5T4Q - chains A and D of the 22 polymer chains in the assembly; structure by electron microscopy, 8.53 A resolution (very low resolution: no residue pairs are listed; an interface is given only as per-side residue counts).

== Chain A ==
Protein: ATP synthase subunit alpha
Organism: Escherichia coli
Notes: EC 3.6.3.14
UniProtKB: B7MGF4 (ATPA_ECO45); numbering as in UniProt (aligned over 1-513)
Sequence (513 residues; each row starts with the number of its first residue):
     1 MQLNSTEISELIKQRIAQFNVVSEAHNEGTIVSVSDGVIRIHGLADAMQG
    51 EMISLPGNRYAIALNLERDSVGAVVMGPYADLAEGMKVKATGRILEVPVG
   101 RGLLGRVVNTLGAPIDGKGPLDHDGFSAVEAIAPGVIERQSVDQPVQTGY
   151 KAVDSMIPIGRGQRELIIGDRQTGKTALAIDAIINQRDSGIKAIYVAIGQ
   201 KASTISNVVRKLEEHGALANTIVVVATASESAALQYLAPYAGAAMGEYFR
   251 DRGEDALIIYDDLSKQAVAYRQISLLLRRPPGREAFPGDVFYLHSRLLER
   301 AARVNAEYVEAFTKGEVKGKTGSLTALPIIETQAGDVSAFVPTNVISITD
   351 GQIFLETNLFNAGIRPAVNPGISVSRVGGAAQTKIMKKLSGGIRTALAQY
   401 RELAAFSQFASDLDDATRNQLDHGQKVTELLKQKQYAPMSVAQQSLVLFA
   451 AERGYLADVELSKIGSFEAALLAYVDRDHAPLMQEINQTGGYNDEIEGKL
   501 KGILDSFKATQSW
Disordered / not traced: 512-513
Construct notes: conflict Ala47 (Cys in B7MGF4), Ala90 (Cys in B7MGF4), Ala193 (Cys in B7MGF4), Ala243 (Cys in B7MGF4), Asn419 (Lys in B7MGF4)
Residues lining bound ligands: ATP (adenosine-5'-triphosphate): Asp170, Arg171, Gln172, Lys175, Thr176, Ala177, Asp181, Arg365, Gln433, Lys434, Gln435
UniProt features mapped onto this chain:
  - binding site (ATP): Gly169 to Thr176
  - site: Ser373 (Required for activity)

== Chain D ==
Protein: ATP synthase subunit beta
Organism: Escherichia coli
Notes: EC 3.6.3.14
UniProtKB: B7MGF2 (ATPB_ECO45); residues 0-459 here correspond to UniProt positions 1-460 (UniProt number = residue number + 1)
Sequence (471 residues; each row starts with the number of its first residue; numbers below 1 keep their minus sign (Met-11 is residue -11)):
   -11 MRGSHHHHHHGMATGKIVQVIGAVVDVEFPQDAVPRVYDALEVQNGNERL
    39 VLEVQQQLGGGIVRTIAMGSSDGLRRGLDVKDLEHPIEVPVGKATLGRIM
    89 NVLGEPVDMKGEIGEEERWAIHRAAPSYEELSNSQELLETGIKVIDLMAP
   139 FAKGGKVGLFGGAGVGKTVNMMELIRNIAIEHSGYSVFAGVGERTREGND
   189 FYHEMTDSNVIDKVSLVYGQMNEPPGNRLRVALTGLTMAEKFRDEGRDVL
   239 LFVDNIYRYTLAGTEVSALLGRMPSAVGYQPTLAEEMGVLQERITSTKTG
   289 SITSVQAVYVPADDLTDPSPATTFAHLDATVVLSRQIASLGIYPAVDPLD
   339 STSRQLDPLVVGQEHYDTARGVQSILQRYQELKDIIAILGMDELSEEDKL
   389 VVARARKIQRFLSQPFFVAEVFTGSPGKYVSLKDTIRGFKGIMEGEYDHL
   439 PEQAFYMVGSIEEAVEKAKKL
Disordered / not traced: -11 to -7
Construct notes: expression tag (-11 to -1); conflict Ala137 (Cys138 in B7MGF2)
Residues lining bound ligands: ADP (adenosine-5'-diphosphate): Ala151, Gly152, Val153, Gly154, Lys155, Thr156, Val157, Ile330, Tyr331, Pro332, Phe410, Thr411
UniProt features mapped onto this chain:
  - binding site (ATP): Gly149 to Thr156

== Chain A / chain D interface ==
At this resolution (9 A) residue pairs are not listed: 11 residues of chain A and 14 of chain D lie at the interface.

== Overview ==
Chain A and chain D form an interface of 11 and 14 residues respectively. Bound to chain A: ATP. Ligands of
chain D: ADP. UniProt lists 8 ATP-binding residues on chain A; 8 ATP-binding residues on chain D.
Here chain A is ATP synthase subunit alpha and chain D is ATP synthase subunit beta, both from Escherichia
coli. Entry 5T4Q (Autoinhibited E. coli ATP synthase state 3) was determined by electron microscopy (same
publication as 5T4O and 5T4P).
